PDB entry 7LG6 | electron microscopy, 3.28 A resolution | chains B and G of the 18 polymer chains in the assembly

Chain B (and G):
Molecule: Envelope glycoprotein gp41
Source organism: Human immunodeficiency virus 1
Notes: chain G of this document is another copy of the same molecule, construct and numbering; everything in this record applies to it too
UniProtKB: Q2N0S6 (Q2N0S6_9HIV1); residues 512-664 here correspond to UniProt positions 509-661 (UniProt number = residue number - 3)
Sequence (153 residues; each row starts with the number of its first residue):
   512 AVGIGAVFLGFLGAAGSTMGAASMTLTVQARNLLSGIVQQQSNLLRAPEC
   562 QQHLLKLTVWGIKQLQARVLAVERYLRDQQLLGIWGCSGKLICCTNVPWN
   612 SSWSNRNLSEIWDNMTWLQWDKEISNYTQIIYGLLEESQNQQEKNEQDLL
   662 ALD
Disordered / not traced: 512-517, 664
Sequence notes: engineered mutation Pro559 (Ile556 in Q2N0S6), Cys561 (Ala558 in Q2N0S6), Cys605 (Thr602 in Q2N0S6)
Disulfides: Cys598-Cys604
Glycans and other covalent adducts: glycan linked to Asn611; N-acetylglucosamine (NAG) linked to Asn618, Asn637

How chain B and chain G interact:
Pairs across the interface (25):
  Thr569(B) - Thr569(G)
  Val570(B) - Leu566(G)  hydrophobic
  Ile573(B) - Leu566(G)  hydrophobic
  Ile573(B) - Thr569(G)
  Lys574(B) - Leu566(G)
  Leu576(B) - Leu576(G)  hydrophobic
  Gln577(B) - Gln562(G)  hydrogen bond
  Gln577(B) - Leu576(G)
  Leu581(B) - Ser553(G)
  Glu584(B) - Gln550(G)  hydrogen bond
  Glu584(B) - Arg579(G)  salt bridge
  Arg585(B) - Asn554(G)  hydrogen bond
  Leu587(B) - Leu545(G)  hydrophobic
  Leu587(B) - Val583(G)  hydrophobic
  Leu587(B) - Leu587(G)  hydrophobic
  Arg588(B) - Arg542(G)
  Gln591(B) - Ala541(G)  hydrogen bond (side chain-backbone)
  Gln591(B) - Tyr586(G)
  Ile595(B) - Arg542(G)
  Ser599(B) - Ser599(G)
  Glu647(B) - Thr538(G)  hydrogen bond
  Glu647(B) - Arg542(G)  salt bridge
  Asn651(B) - Thr538(G)
  Glu654(B) - Leu602(G)  hydrogen bond (side chain-backbone)
  Gln658(B) - Ile603(G)
Other interface residues (no listed pair), chain B (21 interface residues in all): Val580, Val583, Lys655
Other interface residues (no listed pair), chain G (24 interface residues in all): Met535, Leu565, Ile573, Val580, Gly600, Lys601

Summary:
The interface between chain B and chain G involves 21 residues on one side and 24 on the other, with 6
hydrogen bonds and 2 salt bridges. Among the polar pairs are Glu584(B)-Arg579(G), Glu647(B)-Arg542(G) and
Gln577(B)-Gln562(G). N-acetylglucosamine is covalently linked to Asn618(B) and Asn637(B).
Chain B and chain G are both Envelope glycoprotein gp41 (Human immunodeficiency virus 1); the structure, BG505
SOSIP.v5.2 in complex with VRC40.01 and RM19R Fabs, was determined by electron microscopy, deposited together
with 7LL1 and 7LL2.
